Entry 2OFW (X-ray diffraction, 2.05 A resolution); this record covers chains A and B.

== Chain A (and B) ==
Molecule: APS kinase domain of the PAPS synthetase 1
Source organism: Homo sapiens
Notes: EC 2.7.1.25; fragment: APS kinse domain (Residues 1-227); chain B of this document is another copy of the same molecule, construct and numbering; everything in this record applies to it too
UniProt: O43252 (PAPS1_HUMAN); aligned to UniProt positions 18-225 over residues 20-227 (the alignment contains insertions or deletions, so no single offset holds)
Chain sequence (208 residues; numbered 20 to 227; the number before each row is that of its first residue):
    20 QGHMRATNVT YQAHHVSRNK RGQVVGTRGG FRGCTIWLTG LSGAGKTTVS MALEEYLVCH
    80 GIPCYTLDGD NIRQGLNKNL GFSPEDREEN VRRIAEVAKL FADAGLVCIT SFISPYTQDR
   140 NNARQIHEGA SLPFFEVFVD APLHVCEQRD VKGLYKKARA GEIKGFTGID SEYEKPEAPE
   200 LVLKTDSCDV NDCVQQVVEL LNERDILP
Unresolved in the structure: 20-26, 170 (chain B: 20-34)
Sequence notes: cloning artifact (20-22); conflict Ile-55 (Val in O43252), Asn-221 (Gln in O43252), Leu-226 (Val in O43252)
Small-molecule neighbours:
  - adenosine-5'-phosphosulfate (ADX), molecule 1: Leu-60, Ser-61, Gly-62, Ala-63, Gly-64, Lys-65, Thr-66, Thr-67, Val-68, Arg-168, Thr-204, Cys-207, Asp-208, Val-209, Cys-212
  - adenosine-5'-phosphosulfate (ADX), molecule 2: Ser-61, Gly-88, Asp-89, Arg-92, Phe-101, Arg-106, Asn-109, Val-110, Phe-131, Ile-132, Ser-133, Pro-134, Leu-173, Ile-182, Lys-183, Gly-184, Phe-185, Thr-186
From the paper describing this entry:
  - binding site for adenosine-5'-phosphosulfate: Asp-89
  - mutagenesis - N27A, Q31A: unchanged catalytic activity
  - catalytic residues: Asp-89, Lys-171 (proposed by the authors, not directly observed)

== Chain A / chain B interface ==
Residue-residue contacts - 72 pairs, chain A then chain B:
  Asn-27(A) / Leu-173(B)
  Asn-27(A) / Ile-182(B)
  Val-28(A) / Asp-89(B)
  Val-28(A) / Gln-93(B)
  Val-28(A) / Phe-101(B)  hydrophobic
  Thr-29(A) / Asp-89(B)  hydrogen bond (backbone-side chain)
  Thr-29(A) / Lys-171(B)
  Tyr-30(A) / Asp-89(B)
  Tyr-30(A) / Asn-90(B)
  Tyr-30(A) / Gln-93(B)
  Gln-31(A) / Thr-66(B)
  Gln-31(A) / Asp-87(B)
  Gln-31(A) / Asp-89(B)
  Gln-31(A) / Asn-90(B)  hydrogen bond (backbone-side chain)
  Gln-31(A) / Lys-171(B)  hydrogen bond
  His-33(A) / Met-70(B)  hydrogen bond
  His-33(A) / Glu-73(B)  salt bridge
  His-33(A) / Thr-85(B)
  His-34(A) / Met-70(B)
  His-34(A) / Glu-74(B)
  Val-35(A) / Glu-73(B)
  Val-35(A) / Glu-74(B)
  Val-35(A) / Val-77(B)  hydrophobic
  Lys-39(A) / Val-77(B)
  Arg-40(A) / Glu-73(B)  salt bridge
  Arg-40(A) / Tyr-84(B)
  Val-43(A) / Thr-46(B)  hydrogen bond (backbone-side chain)
  Val-43(A) / Val-77(B)
  Val-43(A) / Gly-80(B)
  Val-43(A) / Ile-81(B)
  Val-43(A) / Pro-82(B)
  Val-44(A) / Val-43(B)
  Val-44(A) / Val-44(B)
  Val-44(A) / Pro-82(B)  hydrophobic
  Glu-73(A) / Arg-40(B)  salt bridge
  Glu-74(A) / Val-35(B)
  Val-77(A) / Val-35(B)  hydrophobic
  Val-77(A) / Lys-39(B)
  Val-77(A) / Val-43(B)
  Pro-82(A) / Val-43(B)
  Tyr-84(A) / Arg-40(B)
  Tyr-84(A) / Leu-119(B)
  Tyr-84(A) / Asp-122(B)  hydrogen bond
  Tyr-84(A) / Ala-123(B)  hydrophobic
  Gly-94(A) / Arg-111(B)  hydrogen bond (backbone-side chain)
  Gly-94(A) / Glu-115(B)
  Leu-95(A) / Arg-111(B)  hydrogen bond (backbone-side chain)
  Leu-95(A) / Arg-112(B)
  Leu-95(A) / Glu-115(B)
  Leu-95(A) / Val-116(B)  hydrophobic
  Asn-98(A) / Glu-108(B)  hydrogen bond
  Asn-98(A) / Arg-111(B)  hydrogen bond
  Glu-108(A) / Asn-98(B)
  Arg-111(A) / Gly-94(B)  hydrogen bond (side chain-backbone)
  Arg-111(A) / Leu-95(B)  hydrogen bond (side chain-backbone)
  Arg-111(A) / Lys-97(B)
  Arg-111(A) / Asn-98(B)  hydrogen bond
  Arg-112(A) / Leu-95(B)
  Arg-112(A) / Arg-111(B)
  Arg-112(A) / Arg-112(B)
  Glu-115(A) / Gly-94(B)
  Glu-115(A) / Leu-95(B)
  Val-116(A) / Val-116(B)  hydrophobic
  Leu-119(A) / Tyr-84(B)
  Leu-119(A) / Phe-120(B)  hydrophobic
  Phe-120(A) / Leu-119(B)
  Phe-120(A) / Phe-120(B)
  Phe-120(A) / Ala-123(B)  hydrophobic
  Asp-122(A) / Tyr-84(B)  hydrogen bond
  Ala-123(A) / Tyr-84(B)  hydrophobic
  Ala-123(A) / Phe-120(B)  hydrophobic
  Leu-125(A) / Leu-125(B)  hydrophobic
Also at the interface, not in a pair above, chain A (39 interface residues in all): Ala-32, Gln-42, Thr-46, Gly-80, Cys-83, Leu-86, Asn-90, Ile-91, Lys-97
Also at the interface, not in a pair above, chain B (44 interface residues in all): Gly-45, Cys-78, Leu-86, Ile-91, Arg-92, Lys-176

== Overview ==
39 residues of chain A and 44 residues of chain B are in contact; the contacts include 14 hydrogen bonds and 3
salt bridges. Among the polar pairs are His-33(A)/Glu-73(B), Arg-40(A)/Glu-73(B) and Thr-29(A)/Asp-89(B).
Chain A binds adenosine-5'-phosphosulfate. The paper reports catalytic residues Asp-89(A) and Lys-171(A); N27A
and Q31A of chain A leave catalytic activity unchanged.
Chain A and chain B are both APS kinase domain of the PAPS synthetase 1 (Homo sapiens); the structure, Crystal
structure of the APSK domain of human PAPSS1 complexed with 2 APS molecules, was determined by X-ray
diffraction together with 2OFX from the same study.
